PDB entry 8HMV | electron microscopy, 2.91 A resolution | chains A and C of the 5 polymer chains in the assembly

== Chain A ==
Protein: Probable G-protein coupled receptor 21
Source organism: Homo sapiens
Reference sequence: Q99679 (GPR21_HUMAN); residue numbers follow UniProt; this construct covers 30-318
Chain sequence (289 residues; numbered 30 to 318; the number before each row is that of its first residue):
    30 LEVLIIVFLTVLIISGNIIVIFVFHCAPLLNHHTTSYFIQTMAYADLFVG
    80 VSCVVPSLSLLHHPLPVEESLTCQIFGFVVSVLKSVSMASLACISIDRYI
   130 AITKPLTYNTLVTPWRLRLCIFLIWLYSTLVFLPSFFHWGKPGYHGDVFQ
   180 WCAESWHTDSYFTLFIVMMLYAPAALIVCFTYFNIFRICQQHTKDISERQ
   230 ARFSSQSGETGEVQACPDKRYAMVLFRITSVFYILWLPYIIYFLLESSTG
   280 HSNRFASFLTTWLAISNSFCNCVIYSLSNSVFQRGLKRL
Not modelled in the structure: 234-248
Reported in the primary citation:
  - contacts within the chain: Lys170-Asp176 (salt bridge)

== Chain C ==
Protein: Guanine nucleotide-binding protein G(s) subunit alpha isoforms short
Source organism: Homo sapiens
Reference sequence: P63092 (GNAS2_HUMAN); residue numbers follow UniProt; this construct covers 11-394
Chain sequence (384 residues; row label = number of the first residue in the row):
    11 DQRNEEKAQREANKKIEKQLQKDKQVYRATHRLLLLGAGESGKSTIVKQM
    61 RILHVNGFNGEGGEEDPQAARSNSDGEKATKVQDIKNNLKEAIETIVAAM
   111 SNLVPPVELANPENQFRVDYILSVMNVPDFDFPPEFYEHAKALWEDEGVR
   161 ACYERSNEYQLIDCAQYFLDKIDVIKQADYVPSDQDLLRCRVLTTGIFET
   211 KFQVDKVNFHMFDVGAQRDERRKWIQCFNDVTAIIFVVASSSYNMVIRED
   261 NQTNRLQEALNLFKSIWNNRWLRTISVILFLNKQDLLAEKVLAGKSKIED
   311 YFPEFARYTTPEDATPEPGEDPRVTRAKYFIRDEFLRISTASGDGRHYCY
   361 PHFTCSVDTENIRRVFNDCRDIIQRMHLRQYELL
Not modelled in the structure: 61-204, 252-261, 304-306
Differences from the reference sequence: conflict Thr205 (Ser in P63092); engineered mutation Ala226 (Gly in P63092), Ser366 (Ala in P63092)
Reported in the primary citation:
  - contacts within the chain: Asn371-Arg374 (hydrogen bond)

== Chain A / chain C interface ==
Contacting residue pairs - 51 pairs, chain A then chain C:
  His62(A) - Gln390(C)
  His62(A) - Tyr391(C)
  Ala130(A) - His387(C)  hydrogen bond (backbone-side chain)
  Ala130(A) - Tyr391(C)
  Ile131(A) - Gln384(C)  hydrogen bond (backbone-side chain)
  Ile131(A) - Leu388(C)  hydrophobic
  Ile131(A) - Tyr391(C)  hydrophobic
  Thr132(A) - Arg380(C)  hydrogen bond (backbone-side chain)
  Pro134(A) - Arg380(C)
  Pro134(A) - Ile383(C)
  Pro134(A) - Gln384(C)
  Pro134(A) - His387(C)
  Leu135(A) - His41(C)
  Leu135(A) - Phe376(C)  hydrophobic
  Leu135(A) - Ile383(C)  hydrophobic
  Asn138(A) - Gln35(C)
  Asn138(A) - Arg38(C)
  Thr142(A) - Gln35(C)
  Pro143(A) - Gln35(C)
  Ile214(A) - Leu393(C)  hydrophobic
  Ile217(A) - Gln384(C)
  Ile217(A) - Leu388(C)  hydrophobic
  Cys218(A) - Leu388(C)  hydrophobic
  Cys218(A) - Leu393(C)
  His221(A) - Asp381(C)  salt bridge
  His221(A) - Gln384(C)  hydrogen bond
  His221(A) - Arg385(C)
  His221(A) - Leu388(C)
  Thr222(A) - Leu394(C)
  Asp224(A) - Tyr358(C)
  Ile225(A) - Arg385(C)
  Arg228(A) - Leu346(C)
  Arg228(A) - Thr350(C)
  Arg228(A) - Tyr358(C)
  Arg228(A) - Cys359(C)  hydrogen bond (side chain-backbone)
  Gln229(A) - Thr350(C)
  Arg231(A) - Pro321(C)
  Arg231(A) - Asp323(C)  salt bridge
  Arg231(A) - Arg342(C)
  Phe232(A) - Asp343(C)
  Phe232(A) - Leu346(C)  hydrophobic
  Phe232(A) - Arg347(C)
  Phe232(A) - Thr350(C)
  Arg249(A) - Glu392(C)
  Arg249(A) - Leu394(C)  hydrogen bond (side chain-backbone)
  Tyr250(A) - Leu393(C)
  Val253(A) - Glu392(C)
  Val253(A) - Leu393(C)  hydrophobic
  Leu254(A) - Leu393(C)  hydrophobic
  Asn308(A) - Glu392(C)
  Ser309(A) - Glu392(C)  hydrogen bond
Also at the interface, not in a pair above, chain A (31 interface residues in all): His61, Thr64, Arg127, Thr136, Tyr137
Also at the interface, not in a pair above, chain C (28 interface residues in all): Val217, Pro361, Cys379

== Overview ==
31 residues of chain A face 28 of chain C across their interface; the contacts include 7 hydrogen bonds and 2
salt bridges. Polar contacts include His221(A)-Asp381(C), Arg231(A)-Asp323(C) and Ala130(A)-His387(C). From
the paper: contacts within the chain involving Lys170(A), Asp176(A) and Asn371(C) among others.
Here chain A is Probable G-protein coupled receptor 21 and chain C is Guanine nucleotide-binding protein G(s)
subunit alpha isoforms short, both from Homo sapiens. Entry 8HMV (Structure of GPR21-Gs complex) was
determined by electron microscopy.
